Entry 8K5P (electron microscopy, 2.80 A resolution); this record covers chains B and P of the 18 polymer chains in the assembly.

[Chain B]
Protein: DNA-directed RNA polymerase II subunit RPB2
From: Saccharomyces cerevisiae S288C
Notes: EC 2.7.7.6
Reference sequence: P08518 (RPB2_YEAST); numbering as in UniProt (aligned over 1-1224)
Sequence (1259 residues; each row starts with the number of its first residue):
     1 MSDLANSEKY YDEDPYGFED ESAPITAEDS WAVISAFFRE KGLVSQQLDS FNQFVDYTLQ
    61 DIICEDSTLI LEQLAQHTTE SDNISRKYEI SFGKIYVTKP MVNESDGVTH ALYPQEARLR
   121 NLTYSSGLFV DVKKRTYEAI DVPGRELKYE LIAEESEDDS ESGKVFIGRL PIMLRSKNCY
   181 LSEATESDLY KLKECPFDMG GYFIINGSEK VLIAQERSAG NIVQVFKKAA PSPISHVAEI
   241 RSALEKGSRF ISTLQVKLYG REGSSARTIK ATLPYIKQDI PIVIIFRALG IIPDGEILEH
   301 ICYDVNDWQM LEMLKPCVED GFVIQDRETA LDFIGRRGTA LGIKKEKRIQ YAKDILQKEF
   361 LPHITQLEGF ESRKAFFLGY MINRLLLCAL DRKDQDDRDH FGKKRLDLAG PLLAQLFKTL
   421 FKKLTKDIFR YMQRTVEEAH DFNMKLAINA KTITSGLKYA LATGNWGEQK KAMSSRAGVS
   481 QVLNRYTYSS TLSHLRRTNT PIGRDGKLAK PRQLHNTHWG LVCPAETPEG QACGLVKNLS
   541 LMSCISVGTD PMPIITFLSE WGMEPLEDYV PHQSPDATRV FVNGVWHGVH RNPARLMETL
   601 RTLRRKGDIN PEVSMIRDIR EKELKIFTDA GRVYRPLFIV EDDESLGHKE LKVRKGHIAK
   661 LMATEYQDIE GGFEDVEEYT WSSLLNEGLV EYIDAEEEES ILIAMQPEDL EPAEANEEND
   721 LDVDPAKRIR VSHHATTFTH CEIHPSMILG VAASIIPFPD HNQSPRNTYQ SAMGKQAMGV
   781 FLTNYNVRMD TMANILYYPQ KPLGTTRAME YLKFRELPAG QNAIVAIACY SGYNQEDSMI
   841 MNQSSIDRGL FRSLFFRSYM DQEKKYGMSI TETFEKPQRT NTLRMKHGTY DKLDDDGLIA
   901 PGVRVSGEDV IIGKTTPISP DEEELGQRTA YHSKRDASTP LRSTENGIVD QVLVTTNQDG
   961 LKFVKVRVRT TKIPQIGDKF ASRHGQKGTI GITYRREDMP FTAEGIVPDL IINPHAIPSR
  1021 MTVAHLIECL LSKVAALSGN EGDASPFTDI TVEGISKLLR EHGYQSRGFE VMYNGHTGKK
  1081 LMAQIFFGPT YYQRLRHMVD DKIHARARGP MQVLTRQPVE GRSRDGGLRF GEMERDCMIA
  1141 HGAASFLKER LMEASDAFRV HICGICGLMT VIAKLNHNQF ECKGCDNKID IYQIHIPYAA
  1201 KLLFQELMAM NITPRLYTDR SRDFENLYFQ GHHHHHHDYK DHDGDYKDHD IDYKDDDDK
Unresolved in the structure: 1-17, 73-84, 138-162, 504-506, 920-929, 1225-1259
Construct notes: expression tag (1225-1259)
Ion coordination: Zn2+: Cys1163, Cys1166, Cys1182, Cys1185

[Chain P]
Molecule: 20-nt RNA strand
Sequence (20 nucleotides; row label = number of the first residue in the row; numbers below 1 keep their minus sign (A-20 is residue -20)):
   -20 ACAGAUGUCC UCGAGAGGUA
Ion coordination: Mg2+: A-1 (shared with 3 residues of chain A)

[Interface between chain B and chain P]
Pairs across the interface - 21 pairs, chain B then chain P:
  Gly478(B) with A-5(P), sugar contact
  Gln481(B) with A-5(P), phosphate contact; G-4(P), phosphate contact
  Arg497(B) with G-3(P), salt bridge to the phosphate
  Gln776(B) with G-3(P), hydrogen bond to the phosphate; U-2(P), hydrogen bond to the phosphate
  Leu883(B) with U-15(P), base contact
  Arg884(B) with U-13(P), salt bridge to the phosphate
  His887(B) with U-13(P), sugar contact
  Ala930(B) with A-16(P), hydrogen bond to the base
  Tyr931(B) with A-16(P), phosphate contact
  His932(B) with A-16(P), base contact; U-15(P), salt bridge to the phosphate
  Lys979(B) with U-2(P), hydrogen bond to the phosphate; A-1(P), salt bridge to the phosphate
  Lys987(B) with A-1(P), salt bridge to the phosphate
  His1097(B) with G-3(P), sugar contact; U-2(P), sugar contact
  Met1111(B) with C-12(P), base contact
  Val1113(B) with C-11(P), base contact
  Arg1124(B) with U-10(P), phosphate contact
Other interface residues (no listed pair), chain B (18 interface residues in all): Ala477, Lys1102
Other interface residues (no listed pair), chain P (14 interface residues in all): G-17, G-14, G-6

[Summary]
18 residues of chain B and 14 residues of chain P are in contact; the contacts include 4 hydrogen bonds and 5
salt bridges. Polar pairs include Ala930(B)-A-16(P), Gln776(B)-G-3(P) and Gln776(B)-U-2(P). Cys1163(B),
Cys1166(B), Cys1182(B) and Cys1185(B) form the Zn2+ site.
Here chain B is DNA-directed RNA polymerase II subunit RPB2 (Saccharomyces cerevisiae S288C) and chain P is a
20-nt RNA strand. Entry 8K5P (Cryo-EM structure of yeast Rat1-bound Pol II pre-termination transcription
complex 2 (Pol II Rat1-PTTC2)) was determined by electron microscopy (same publication as 8JCH).
